1TKS - chains A and B; structure by X-ray diffraction, 1.60 A resolution.

[Chain A (and B)]
Molecule: 3,4-dihydroxy-2-butanone 4-phosphate synthase
From: Candida albicans
Notes: EC 5.4.99.-; chain B of this document is another copy of the same molecule, construct and numbering; everything in this record applies to it too
Amino-acid sequence (204 residues; numbered 1 to 204; the number before each row is that of its first residue):
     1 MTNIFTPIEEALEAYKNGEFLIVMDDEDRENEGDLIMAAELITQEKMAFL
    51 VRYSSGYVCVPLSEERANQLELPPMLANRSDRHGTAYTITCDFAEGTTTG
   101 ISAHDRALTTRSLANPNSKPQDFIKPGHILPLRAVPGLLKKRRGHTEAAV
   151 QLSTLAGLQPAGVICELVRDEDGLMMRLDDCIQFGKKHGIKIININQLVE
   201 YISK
Disordered / not traced: 1-2, 78-83
What the authors report for this chain:
  - mutagenesis - C59A, Y87A: decreased catalytic activity
  - mutagenesis - D92A, E166A: abolished catalytic activity
  - mutagenesis - D92A: decreased stability
  - conformationally variable residues (order/disorder transition): Asn-78 to His-83
  - catalytic residues: Glu-166 (proposed by the authors, not directly observed)
  - catalytic residues: Asp-92

[Interface between chain A and chain B]
Pairs across the interface (51; chain A residue first):
  Gln-44(A) / Asp-172(B)
  Gln-44(A) / Leu-174(B)
  Ala-48(A) / Asp-172(B)
  Ala-48(A) / Gly-173(B)
  Val-51(A) / Ser-55(B)
  Arg-52(A) / Arg-52(B)
  Arg-52(A) / Asp-170(B)  salt bridge
  Ser-54(A) / Val-51(B)
  Ser-55(A) / Val-51(B)
  Ser-55(A) / Gly-56(B)
  Ser-55(A) / Ile-101(B)
  Ser-55(A) / Arg-106(B)  hydrogen bond (backbone-side chain)
  Gly-56(A) / Ser-55(B)
  Gly-56(A) / Gly-56(B)
  Gly-56(A) / Tyr-57(B)
  Tyr-57(A) / Thr-90(B)
  Tyr-57(A) / Ile-101(B)  hydrophobic
  Tyr-57(A) / Gly-127(B)  hydrogen bond (side chain-backbone)
  Tyr-57(A) / His-128(B)
  Tyr-57(A) / Leu-130(B)  hydrophobic
  Met-75(A) / Met-75(B)  hydrophobic
  Met-75(A) / Ile-89(B)  hydrophobic
  Met-75(A) / Thr-90(B)  hydrogen bond
  Met-75(A) / Pro-126(B)  hydrophobic
  Leu-76(A) / Lys-125(B)
  Tyr-87(A) / Pro-126(B)  hydrophobic
  Tyr-87(A) / Gly-127(B)
  Tyr-87(A) / His-128(B)  hydrogen bond
  Ile-89(A) / Met-75(B)  hydrophobic
  Ile-89(A) / Leu-76(B)  hydrophobic
  Thr-90(A) / Tyr-57(B)
  Thr-90(A) / Met-75(B)  hydrogen bond
  Ile-101(A) / Ser-55(B)
  Ile-101(A) / Tyr-57(B)  hydrophobic
  Ile-101(A) / Glu-166(B)
  Ile-101(A) / Met-175(B)  hydrophobic
  Arg-106(A) / Ser-55(B)  hydrogen bond (side chain-backbone)
  Pro-126(A) / Met-75(B)  hydrophobic
  Pro-126(A) / Thr-85(B)
  Pro-126(A) / Tyr-87(B)  hydrophobic
  Gly-127(A) / Tyr-57(B)  hydrogen bond (backbone-side chain)
  Gly-127(A) / Tyr-87(B)
  His-128(A) / Tyr-57(B)
  His-128(A) / Tyr-87(B)  hydrogen bond
  Leu-130(A) / Tyr-57(B)  hydrophobic
  Glu-166(A) / Ile-101(B)
  Asp-170(A) / Arg-52(B)  salt bridge
  Asp-172(A) / Gln-44(B)
  Asp-172(A) / Ala-48(B)
  Leu-174(A) / Gln-44(B)
  Met-175(A) / Ile-101(B)
Also at the interface, not in a pair above, chain A (31 interface residues in all): Glu-32, Thr-85, Thr-99, Ser-102, Ala-103, Ile-129, Gly-173
Also at the interface, not in a pair above, chain B (32 interface residues in all): Glu-32, Ser-54, Thr-99, Ser-102, Ala-103, Ile-129

[Overview]
31 residues of chain A face 32 of chain B across their interface, with 8 hydrogen bonds and 2 salt bridges.
Polar pairs include Arg-52(A)/Asp-170(B), Ser-55(A)/Arg-106(B) and Tyr-57(A)/Gly-127(B). The paper reports
catalytic residues Glu-166(A) and Asp-92(A); C59A and Y87A of chain A reduce catalytic activity; 4
substitutions were tested in all.
Chain A and chain B are both 3,4-dihydroxy-2-butanone 4-phosphate synthase (Candida albicans); the structure,
Crystal structure of 3,4-Dihydroxy-2-butanone 4-phosphate Synthase of Candida albicans, was determined by
X-ray diffraction (same publication as 1TKU).
